Entry 2CFI (X-ray diffraction, 1.85 A resolution); this record covers chain A.

# Chain A
Molecule: 10-formyltetrahydrofolate dehydrogenase
Organism: Homo sapiens
Notes: EC 1.5.1.6; fragment: hydrolase domain, residues 1-307
Reference sequence: O75891 (FTHFD_HUMAN); residues 1-307 here = UniProt positions 1-307
Chain sequence (329 residues; row label = number of the first residue in the row; numbers below 1 keep their minus sign (Met-21 is residue -21)):
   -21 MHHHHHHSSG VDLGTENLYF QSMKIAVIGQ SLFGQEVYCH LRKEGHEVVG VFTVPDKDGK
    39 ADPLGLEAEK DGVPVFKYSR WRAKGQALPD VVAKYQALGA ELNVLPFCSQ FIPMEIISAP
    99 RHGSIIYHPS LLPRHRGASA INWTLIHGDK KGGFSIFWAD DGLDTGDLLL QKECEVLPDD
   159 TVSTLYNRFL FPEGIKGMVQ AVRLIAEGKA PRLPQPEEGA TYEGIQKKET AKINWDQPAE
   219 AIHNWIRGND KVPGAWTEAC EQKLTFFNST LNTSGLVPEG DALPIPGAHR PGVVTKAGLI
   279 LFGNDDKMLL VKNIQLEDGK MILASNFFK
Disordered / not traced: -21 to -3
Differences from the reference sequence: expression tag (-21 to 0)
Residues lining bound ligands: 6-formyltetrahydropterin (ZZZ): Leu83, Cys86, Ser87, Gln88, Phe89, Ile90, Met92, Ile95, Ile104, Phe135, Ala137, Asp138, Gly140, Leu141, Asp142
Swiss-Prot annotation at these positions:
  - active site: His106 (Proton donor)
  - binding site ((6R)-10-formyltetrahydrofolate): Gln88 to Ile90, Asp142
  - site: Asp142 (Essential for catalytic activity)
  - modified residue: Ser9 (Phosphoserine), Lys38 (N6-succinyllysine)
From the paper describing this entry:
  - binding site for 6-formyltetrahydropterin: Leu83, Cys86, Phe89, Ile90, Met92, Ile95, Ile104, Phe135, Ala137, Leu141, Asp142
  - conformationally variable residues (side-chain flip): Phe89, Leu141
  - catalytic residues: His106, Asp142 (proposed by the authors, not directly observed)

# Overview
Bound to chain A: 6-formyltetrahydropterin. From UniProt: active-site residue His106 and 4
(6R)-10-formyltetrahydrofolate-binding residues. The paper reports catalytic residues His106 and Asp142; a
binding site for 6-formyltetrahydropterin at Leu83, Cys86 and Phe89 among others.
Chain A is 10-formyltetrahydrofolate dehydrogenase (Homo sapiens); the structure, The hydrolase domain of
human 10-FTHFD in complex with 6- formyltetrahydropterin, was determined by X-ray diffraction (same
publication as 2BW0).
